3WMM - chains M and Q of the 36 polymer chains in the assembly; structure by X-ray diffraction, 3.01 A resolution.

== Chain M ==
Name: Photosynthetic reaction center M subunit
Organism: Thermochromatium tepidum
UniProtKB: A8ASG6 (A8ASG6_THETI); numbering as in UniProt (aligned over 1-325)
Chain sequence (325 residues; each row starts with the number of its first residue):
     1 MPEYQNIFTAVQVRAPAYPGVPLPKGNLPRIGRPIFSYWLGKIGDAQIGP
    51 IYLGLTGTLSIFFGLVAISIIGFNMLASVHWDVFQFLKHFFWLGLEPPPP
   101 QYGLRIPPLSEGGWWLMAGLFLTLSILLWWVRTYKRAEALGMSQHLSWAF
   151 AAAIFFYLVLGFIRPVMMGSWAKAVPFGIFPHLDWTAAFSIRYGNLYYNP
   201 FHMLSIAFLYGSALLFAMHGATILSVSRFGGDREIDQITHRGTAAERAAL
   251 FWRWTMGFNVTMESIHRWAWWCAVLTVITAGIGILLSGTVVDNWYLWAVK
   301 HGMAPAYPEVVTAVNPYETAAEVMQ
Unresolved in the structure: 1, 321-325
Metal / ion sites: Fe ion: His219, Glu234, His266 (shared with 2 residues of chain L)
Residues lining bound ligands:
  - bacteriochlorophyll a (BCL), molecule 1: Ile68, Ile71, Leu122, Ile126, Phe150, Ala153, Phe156, Tyr157, Leu160, Phe177, Trp185, Thr186, Ala187, Phe189, Ser190, Asn195, Leu196, Tyr197, Asn199, His202, Ser205, Ile206, Leu209, Tyr210, Thr276, Val277, Thr279, Ala280, Gly283, Ile284
  - bacteriochlorophyll a (BCL), molecule 2: Trp129, Phe156, Tyr157, Leu160, Val175, Ile179, His182, Leu183, Trp185, Thr186
  - bacteriochlorophyll a (BCL), molecule 3: Thr186, Tyr197, Leu209, Tyr210
  - bacteriochlorophyll a (BCL), molecule 4: Tyr197, His202, Met203, Ile206, Ala207, Tyr210, Gly211, Leu214
  - bacteriopheophytin a (BPH), molecule 1: Ser60, Ile61, Leu65, Ile68, Ser125, Ile126, Trp129, Thr133, Leu146, Ala149, Phe150, Ala153, Ala273, Val274, Thr276, Val277
  - bacteriopheophytin a (BPH), molecule 2: Tyr210, Ala213, Leu214, Ala217, Met218, Trp252, Thr255, Met256
  - spirilloxanthin (CRT): Ile68, Ser69, Ile71, Gly72, Phe73, Met75, Phe90, Leu116, Gly119, Leu120, Thr123, Tyr157, Leu160, Gly161, Phe162, Trp171, Val175, Pro176, Phe177, Gly178, Ile179, His182
  - menaquinone 8 (MQ8): Leu214, Leu215, Met218, His219, Thr222, Ala248, Ala249, Trp252, Met256, Phe258, Asn259, Val260, Thr261, Met262, Ile265, Trp268
  - phosphatidylglycerol (PGW; (1R)-2-{[(S)-{[(2S)-2,3-dihydroxypropyl]oxy}(hydroxy)phosphoryl]oxy}-1-[(hexadecanoyloxy)methyl]ethyl (9Z)-octadec-9-enoate), molecule 1: Ile31, Gly32, Arg33, Ile35
  - phosphatidylglycerol (PGW), molecule 2: His145, Arg267, Trp271

== Chain Q ==
Name: LH1 alpha polypeptide
Organism: Thermochromatium tepidum
UniProtKB: D2Z0P2 (D2Z0P2_THETI); residue numbers follow UniProt; this construct covers 1-61
Chain sequence (61 residues; row label = number of the first residue in the row):
     1 MFTMNANLYKIWLILDPRRVLVSIVAFQIVLGLLIHMIVLSTDLNWLDDN
    51 IPVSYQALGKK
Unresolved in the structure: 1
Metal / ion sites: Ca2+: Trp46, Asp49, Asn50, Ile51 (shared with 1 residue of chain P)
Residues lining bound ligands:
  - bacteriochlorophyll a (BCL), molecule 1: Ile11, Trp12, Val20, Ile35, Val39
  - bacteriochlorophyll a (BCL), molecule 2: Val25, Gln28, Ile29, Gly32, His36, Val39, Trp46, Leu47
  - bacteriochlorophyll a (BCL), molecule 3: Gln28, Leu31, Gly32, Ile35, His36
  - spirilloxanthin (CRT), molecule 1: Lys10, Ile11, Ile14
  - spirilloxanthin (CRT), molecule 2: Leu21, Ile24, Phe27, Gln28, Leu31, Ile35
  - spirilloxanthin (CRT), molecule 3: Gly32, Leu33, His36, Met37

== How chain M and chain Q interact ==
Contacting residue pairs - 23 pairs, chain M then chain Q:
  Leu55(M) - Val22(Q)  hydrophobic
  Leu55(M) - Val25(Q)  hydrophobic
  Thr58(M) - Ser23(Q)
  Leu59(M) - Ala26(Q)  hydrophobic
  Leu59(M) - Ile29(Q)  hydrophobic
  Phe63(M) - Val30(Q)  hydrophobic
  Phe63(M) - Leu33(Q)  hydrophobic
  Val66(M) - Val30(Q)  hydrophobic
  Arg105(M) - Asp48(Q)  hydrogen bond (side chain-backbone)
  Arg105(M) - Asp49(Q)
  Ile106(M) - Ser41(Q)
  Pro107(M) - Ser41(Q)
  Pro108(M) - Ser41(Q)
  Leu109(M) - Ile38(Q)  hydrophobic
  Leu109(M) - Ser41(Q)
  Trp114(M) - Ile38(Q)  hydrophobic
  Met117(M) - Leu34(Q)  hydrophobic
  Met117(M) - Met37(Q)  hydrophobic
  Met117(M) - Ile38(Q)  hydrogen bond (side chain-backbone)
  Leu120(M) - Met37(Q)  hydrophobic
  Phe121(M) - Val30(Q)  hydrophobic
  Phe121(M) - Leu34(Q)  hydrophobic
  Leu124(M) - Leu33(Q)  hydrophobic
Also at the interface, not in a pair above, chain M (18 interface residues in all): Leu28, Gly54, Phe62
Also at the interface, not in a pair above, chain Q (17 interface residues in all): Arg18, Leu40, Thr42, Asn45

== Summary ==
The interface between chain M and chain Q involves 18 residues on one side and 17 on the other, with 2
hydrogen bonds. Polar contacts include Arg105(M)-Asp48(Q) and Met117(M)-Ile38(Q). Bound to chain M: 4 copies
of bacteriochlorophyll a, bacteriopheophytin a, menaquinone 8, spirilloxanthin and phosphatidylglycerol.
Chain M is Photosynthetic reaction center M subunit and chain Q is LH1 alpha polypeptide, both from
Thermochromatium tepidum; the structure, Crystal structure of the LH1-RC complex from Thermochromatium tepidum
in C2 form, was determined by X-ray diffraction.
